Entry 7SAH (X-ray diffraction, 1.60 A resolution); this record covers chains A and B.

# Chain A
Protein: Green fluorescent protein
From: Aequorea victoria
UniProt: P42212 (GFP_AEQVI); aligned to UniProt positions 2-238 over residues 2-238
Amino-acid sequence (237 residues; row label = number of the first residue in the row; note: 2 numbers in that range are skipped by the numbering (no residue carries them; nothing is unmodelled there); numbering starts at 0):
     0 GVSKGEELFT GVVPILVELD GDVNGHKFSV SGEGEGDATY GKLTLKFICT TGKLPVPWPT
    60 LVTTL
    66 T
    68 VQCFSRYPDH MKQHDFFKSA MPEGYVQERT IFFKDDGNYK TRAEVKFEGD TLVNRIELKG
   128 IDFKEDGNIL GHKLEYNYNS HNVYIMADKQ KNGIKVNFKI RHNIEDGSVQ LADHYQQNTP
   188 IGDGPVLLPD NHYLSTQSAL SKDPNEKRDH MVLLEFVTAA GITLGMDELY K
Disordered / not traced: 0-2, 232-238
Covalent attachments: covalent link Leu64-Thr66; covalent link Thr66-Val68
Modified positions: Thr66 (chromophore; CRO)
Differences from the reference sequence: expression tag (0-1); conflict Leu64 (Phe in P42212), Leu231 (His in P42212); chromophore (66, 66, 66)

# Chain B
Protein: LaG16
From: Lama glama
Amino-acid sequence (147 residues; row label = number of the first residue in the row; numbers below 1 keep their minus sign (Met-18 is residue -18)):
   -18 MGSSHHHHHH SSGLVPRGSM AQVQLVESGG RLVQAGDSLR LSCAASGRTF STSAMAWFRQ
    42 APGREREFVA AITWTVGNTI LGDSVKGRFT ISRDRAKNTV DLQMDNLEPE DTAVYYCSAR
   102 SRGYVLSVLR SVDSYDYWGQ GTQVTVS
Disordered / not traced: -18 to 1

# Interface between chain A and chain B
Residue-residue contacts (4):
  Gln80(A) - Arg12(B)
  Pro192(A) - Arg21(B)
  Leu194(A) - Arg12(B)
  Asp197(A) - Gln15(B)
Interface residues without a listed pair, chain B (5 interface residues in all): Leu13, Asp18

# In short
4 residues of chain A face 5 of chain B across their interface.
Chain A is Green fluorescent protein (Aequorea victoria) and chain B is LaG16 (Lama glama); the structure,
Crystal Structure of LaG16 Nanobody bound to eGFP, was determined by X-ray diffraction (same publication as
7SAI, 7SAK and 7SAL).
